Entry 6XZR (electron microscopy, 3.30 A resolution); this record covers chains CP1 and FP1 of the 8 polymer chains in the assembly.

Chain CP1 (and FP1):
Molecule: Polymerase basic protein 2
Organism: Influenza C virus (strain C/Johannesburg/1/1966)
Notes: chain FP1 of this document is another copy of the same molecule, construct and numbering; everything in this record applies to it too
Reference sequence: Q9IMP3 (PB2_INCJH); numbering as in UniProt (aligned over 1-774)
Amino-acid sequence (920 residues; row label = number of the first residue in the row):
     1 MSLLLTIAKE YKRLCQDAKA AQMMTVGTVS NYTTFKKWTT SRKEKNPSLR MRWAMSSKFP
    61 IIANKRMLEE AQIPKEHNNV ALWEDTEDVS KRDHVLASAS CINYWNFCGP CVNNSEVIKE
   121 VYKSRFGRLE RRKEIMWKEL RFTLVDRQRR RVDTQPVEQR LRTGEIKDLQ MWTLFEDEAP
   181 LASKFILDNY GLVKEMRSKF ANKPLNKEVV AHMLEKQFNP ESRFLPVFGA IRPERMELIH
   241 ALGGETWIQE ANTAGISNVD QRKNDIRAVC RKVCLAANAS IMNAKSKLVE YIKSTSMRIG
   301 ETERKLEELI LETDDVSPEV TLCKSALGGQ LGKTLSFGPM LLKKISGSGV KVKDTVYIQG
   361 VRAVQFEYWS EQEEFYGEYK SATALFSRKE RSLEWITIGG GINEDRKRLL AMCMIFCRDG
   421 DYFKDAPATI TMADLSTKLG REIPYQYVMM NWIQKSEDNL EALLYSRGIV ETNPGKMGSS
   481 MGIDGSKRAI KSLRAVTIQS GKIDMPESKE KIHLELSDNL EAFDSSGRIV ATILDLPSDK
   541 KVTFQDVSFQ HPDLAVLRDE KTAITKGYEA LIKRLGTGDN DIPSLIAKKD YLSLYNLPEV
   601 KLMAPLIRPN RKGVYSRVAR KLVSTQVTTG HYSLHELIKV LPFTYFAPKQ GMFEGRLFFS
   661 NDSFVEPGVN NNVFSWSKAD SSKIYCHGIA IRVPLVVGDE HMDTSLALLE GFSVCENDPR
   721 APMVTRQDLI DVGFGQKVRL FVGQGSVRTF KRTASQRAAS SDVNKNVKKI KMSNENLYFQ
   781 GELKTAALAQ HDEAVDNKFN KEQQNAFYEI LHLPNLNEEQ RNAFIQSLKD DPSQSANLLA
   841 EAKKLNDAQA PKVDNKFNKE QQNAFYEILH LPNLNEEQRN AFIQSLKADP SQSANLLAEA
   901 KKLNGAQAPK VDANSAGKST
Unresolved in the structure: 773-920 (chain FP1: 1-57, 84-94, 147-232, 754-920)
Differences from the reference sequence: expression tag (775-920)
What the authors report for this chain:
  - higher-order assembly contacts with a neighbouring Polymerase acidic protein: Glu139

How chain CP1 and chain FP1 interact:
Contacting residue pairs (14; chain CP1 residue first):
  Arg608(CP1) with Asp731(FP1); Gln736(FP1), hydrogen bond
  Asn610(CP1) with Val732(FP1), hydrogen bond (side chain-backbone); Arg752(FP1)
  Arg611(CP1) with Ile730(FP1); Asp731(FP1), salt bridge
  Tyr615(CP1) with Asp731(FP1), hydrogen bond
  Glu654(CP1) with Gln727(FP1); Asp728(FP1), hydrogen bond (side chain-backbone); Ile730(FP1); Asp731(FP1)
  Arg656(CP1) with Asp728(FP1)
  Phe658(CP1) with Asp731(FP1)
  Asp662(CP1) with Gln736(FP1), hydrogen bond
Other interface residues (no listed pair), chain FP1 (9 interface residues in all): Gly733, Phe734

In short:
Chain CP1 and chain FP1 form an interface of 8 and 9 residues respectively, with 5 hydrogen bonds and 1 salt
bridge. Polar contacts include Arg611(CP1)-Asp731(FP1), Arg608(CP1)-Gln736(FP1) and Asn610(CP1)-Val732(FP1).
From the paper: higher-order assembly contacts with a neighbouring Polymerase acidic protein through
Glu139(CP1).
Both chains are Polymerase basic protein 2 (Influenza C virus (strain C/Johannesburg/1/1966)). Entry 6XZR
(Influenza C virus polymerase in complex with chicken ANP32A - Subclass 1) was determined by electron
microscopy (same publication as 6XZD, 6XZG, 6XZP, 6XZQ and 6Y0C).
